Entry 7UW5 (electron microscopy, 3.84 A resolution); this record covers chains A and B of the 7 polymer chains in the assembly.

# Chain A (and B)
Name: Mechanosensitive channel MscK
Organism: Escherichia coli K-12
Notes: chain B of this document is another copy of the same molecule, construct and numbering; everything in this record applies to it too
Reference sequence: P77338 (MSCK_ECOLI); numbering as in UniProt (aligned over 1-1120)
Amino-acid sequence (1120 residues; row label = number of the first residue in the row):
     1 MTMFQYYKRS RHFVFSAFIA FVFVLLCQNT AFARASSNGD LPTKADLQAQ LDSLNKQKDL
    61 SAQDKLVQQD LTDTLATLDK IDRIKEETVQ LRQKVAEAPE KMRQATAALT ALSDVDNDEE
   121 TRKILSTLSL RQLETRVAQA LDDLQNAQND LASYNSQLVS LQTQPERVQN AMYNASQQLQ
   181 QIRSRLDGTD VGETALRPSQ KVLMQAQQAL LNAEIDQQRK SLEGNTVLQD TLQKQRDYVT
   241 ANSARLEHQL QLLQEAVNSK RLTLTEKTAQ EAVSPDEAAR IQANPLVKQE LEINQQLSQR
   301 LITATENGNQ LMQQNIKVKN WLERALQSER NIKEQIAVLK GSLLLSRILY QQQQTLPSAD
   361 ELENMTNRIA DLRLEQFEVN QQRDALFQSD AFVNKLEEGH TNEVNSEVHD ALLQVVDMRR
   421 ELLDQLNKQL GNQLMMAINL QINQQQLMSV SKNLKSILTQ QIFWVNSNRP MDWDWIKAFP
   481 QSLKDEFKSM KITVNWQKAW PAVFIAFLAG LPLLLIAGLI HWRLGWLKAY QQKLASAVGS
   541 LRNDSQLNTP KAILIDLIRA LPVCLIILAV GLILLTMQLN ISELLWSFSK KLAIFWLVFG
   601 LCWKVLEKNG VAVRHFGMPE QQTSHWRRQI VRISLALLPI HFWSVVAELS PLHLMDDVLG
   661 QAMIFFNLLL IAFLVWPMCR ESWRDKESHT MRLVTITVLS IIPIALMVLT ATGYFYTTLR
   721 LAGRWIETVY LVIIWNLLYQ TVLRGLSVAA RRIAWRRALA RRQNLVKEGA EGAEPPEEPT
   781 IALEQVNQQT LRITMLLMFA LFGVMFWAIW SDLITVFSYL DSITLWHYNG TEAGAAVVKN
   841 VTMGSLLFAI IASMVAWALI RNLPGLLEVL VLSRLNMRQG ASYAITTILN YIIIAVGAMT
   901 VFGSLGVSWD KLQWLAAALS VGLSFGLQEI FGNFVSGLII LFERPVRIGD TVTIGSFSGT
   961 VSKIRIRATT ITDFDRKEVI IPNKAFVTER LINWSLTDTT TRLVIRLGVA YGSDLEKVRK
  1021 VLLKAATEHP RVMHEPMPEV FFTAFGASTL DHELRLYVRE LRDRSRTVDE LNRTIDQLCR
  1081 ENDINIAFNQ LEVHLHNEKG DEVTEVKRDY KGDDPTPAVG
Disordered / not traced: 1-285, 465-473, 494-503, 576-582, 606-623, 650-657, 683-692, 712-715, 761-783, 1098-1120
Differences from the reference sequence: engineered mutation Ser924 (Gly in P77338)
Swiss-Prot annotation at these positions:
  - mutagenesis: Gly922 (G922S: Prevents growth in medium containing high levels of potassium in the presence of betaine)

# Chain A / chain B interface
Pairs across the interface - 88 pairs, chain A then chain B:
  Ala833(A) - Ala836(B)
  Gly834(A) - Ala836(B)
  Trp909(A) - Lys911(B)
  Trp909(A) - Leu915(B)  hydrophobic
  Trp914(A) - Trp914(B)
  Ala917(A) - Ala918(B)
  Val921(A) - Ala918(B)
  Val921(A) - Val921(B)  hydrophobic
  Val921(A) - Gly922(B)
  Ser924(A) - Gly922(B)
  Phe925(A) - Gly922(B)
  Phe925(A) - Phe925(B)  hydrophobic
  Leu927(A) - Leu923(B)  hydrophobic
  Phe931(A) - Leu923(B)
  Phe931(A) - Leu927(B)  hydrophobic
  Leu938(A) - Ile888(B)  hydrophobic
  Ile939(A) - Ile930(B)  hydrophobic
  Leu941(A) - Gly880(B)
  Phe942(A) - Ala884(B)  hydrophobic
  Phe942(A) - Ile888(B)  hydrophobic
  Glu943(A) - Arg967(B)  salt bridge
  Arg944(A) - Arg878(B)
  Pro945(A) - Ile980(B)  hydrophobic
  Ile966(A) - Thr887(B)
  Lys984(A) - Glu929(B)
  Val987(A) - Arg967(B)  hydrogen bond (backbone-side chain)
  Val987(A) - Pro982(B)
  Thr988(A) - Glu929(B)
  Thr988(A) - Pro982(B)
  Glu989(A) - Pro982(B)
  Arg990(A) - Ile954(B)
  Arg990(A) - Gly955(B)
  Arg990(A) - Phe957(B)
  Arg990(A) - Ile980(B)
  Arg990(A) - Pro982(B)
  Leu991(A) - Val979(B)
  Leu991(A) - Ile980(B)  hydrogen bond (backbone-backbone)
  Ile992(A) - Phe957(B)  hydrophobic
  Ile992(A) - Lys977(B)
  Ile992(A) - Glu978(B)
  Asn993(A) - Lys977(B)
  Asn993(A) - Glu978(B)  hydrogen bond (backbone-backbone)
  Trp994(A) - Lys977(B)
  Leu996(A) - Glu978(B)
  Thr997(A) - Glu978(B)
  Thr1000(A) - Asp975(B)
  Thr1000(A) - Arg976(B)
  Thr1001(A) - Asp975(B)
  Arg1002(A) - Phe974(B)  hydrogen bond (side chain-backbone)
  Arg1002(A) - Asp975(B)  salt bridge
  Arg1002(A) - Arg976(B)
  Tyr1011(A) - Arg1080(B)  hydrogen bond (backbone-side chain)
  Tyr1011(A) - Ile1086(B)
  Tyr1011(A) - Phe1088(B)  hydrophobic
  Ser1013(A) - Arg1080(B)
  Leu1015(A) - Arg1073(B)
  Leu1015(A) - Asp1076(B)
  Arg1019(A) - Arg1066(B)
  Arg1019(A) - Arg1073(B)
  Glu1039(A) - Arg1066(B)  salt bridge
  Val1040(A) - Arg1066(B)
  Val1040(A) - Asp1069(B)
  Phe1041(A) - Arg1066(B)
  Phe1041(A) - Asp1069(B)
  Phe1042(A) - Val1068(B)
  Phe1042(A) - Asp1069(B)  hydrogen bond (backbone-side chain)
  Phe1042(A) - Asn1072(B)
  Phe1045(A) - Asn1072(B)
  Phe1045(A) - Asp1076(B)
  Ala1047(A) - Phe1088(B)
  Ser1048(A) - Phe1088(B)
  Tyr1057(A) - Arg976(B)
  Arg1064(A) - Lys977(B)
  Gln1090(A) - Phe1088(B)
  Leu1091(A) - Asn1089(B)
  Glu1092(A) - Asn1089(B)  hydrogen bond (backbone-backbone)
  Glu1092(A) - Gln1090(B)  hydrogen bond
  Glu1092(A) - Leu1091(B)  hydrogen bond (backbone-backbone)
  Val1093(A) - Leu1091(B)
  His1094(A) - Leu1091(B)  hydrogen bond (backbone-backbone)
  His1094(A) - Glu1092(B)
  His1094(A) - Val1093(B)  hydrogen bond (backbone-backbone)
  Leu1095(A) - Val1093(B)
  Leu1095(A) - Leu1095(B)  hydrophobic
  His1096(A) - Val1093(B)
  His1096(A) - His1094(B)  hydrogen bond
  His1096(A) - Leu1095(B)
  Asn1097(A) - Leu1095(B)
Interface residues without a listed pair, chain A (62 interface residues in all): Thr366, Ala370, Ser920, Gln928, Gly932, Val935, Pro1036, Thr1043, Arg1055
Interface residues without a listed pair, chain B (59 interface residues in all): Leu339, Ile348, Asn829, Tyr883, Leu919, Gly926, Asn933, Lys963, Thr970, Ile981, Ala985, Arg1006, Ser1065, Ile1075

# Overview
The interface between chain A and chain B involves 62 residues on one side and 59 on the other; the contacts
include 12 hydrogen bonds and 3 salt bridges. Among the polar pairs are Glu943(A)-Arg967(B),
Arg1002(A)-Asp975(B) and Glu1039(A)-Arg1066(B).
Chain A and chain B are both Mechanosensitive channel MscK (Escherichia coli K-12); the structure, EcMscK
G924S mutant in a closed conformation, was determined by electron microscopy, deposited together with 7UX1.
